6XRT - chains H and L of the 8 polymer chains in the assembly; structure by electron microscopy, 3.90 A resolution.

[Chain H]
Name: VRC01.23 Heavy Chain
From: Macaca mulatta
Sequence (133 residues; each row starts with the number of its first residue; a row labelled like 35A-35B holds insertion residues (35A, then the next letters in order)):
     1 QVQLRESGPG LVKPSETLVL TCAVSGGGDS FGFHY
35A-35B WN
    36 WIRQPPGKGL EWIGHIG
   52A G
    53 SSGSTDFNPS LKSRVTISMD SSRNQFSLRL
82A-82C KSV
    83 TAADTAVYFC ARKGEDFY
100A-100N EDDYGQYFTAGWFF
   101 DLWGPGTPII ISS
Cystine bridges: Cys-22/Cys-92
Modified residues: Tyr-100D (O-sulfo-L-tyrosine; TYS)

[Chain L]
Name: VRC01.23 Light Chain
From: Macaca mulatta
Sequence (105 residues; each row starts with the number of its first residue; note: 2 numbers in that range are skipped by the numbering (no residue carries them; nothing is unmodelled there); a row labelled like 27A-27B holds insertion residues (27A, then the next letters in order)):
     1 QFVLTQPPS
    11 VSGAPGQTVT ISCTGRS
27A-27B SN
    28 FGGHYVQWYQ QLPGTAPRLV IFENDRRPSG VSDRFSGSQS GASASLTITG LQSEDEADYY
    88 CQCYDSS
    96 VLFGRGTRLT
Cystine bridges: Cys-23/Cys-88

[How chain H and chain L interact]
Pairs across the interface (22; chain H residue first):
  Ile-37(H) with Phe-98(L), hydrophobic
  Gln-39(H) with Gln-38(L); Tyr-87(L), hydrogen bond
  Lys-43(H) with Tyr-87(L)
  Gly-44(H) with Tyr-87(L); Arg-100(L)
  Leu-45(H) with Phe-98(L)
  Glu-46(H) with Phe-98(L)
  Trp-47(H) with Ser-94(L); Val-96(L); Phe-98(L)
  Pro-61(H) with Ser-94(L)
  Asp-98(H) with Arg-53(L), salt bridge
  Ala-100J(H) with Tyr-32(L), hydrophobic
  Gly-100K(H) with Gln-34(L)
  Trp-100L(H) with Gln-34(L), hydrogen bond (backbone-side chain); Gln-89(L); Tyr-91(L)
  Phe-100M(H) with Gln-34(L), hydrogen bond (backbone-side chain)
  Phe-100N(H) with Tyr-36(L), hydrogen bond (backbone-side chain); Leu-46(L)
  Trp-103(H) with Pro-44(L)
Also at the interface, not in a pair above, chain H (19 interface residues in all): Asn-60, Phe-91, Tyr-100G, Gly-104
Also at the interface, not in a pair above, chain L (18 interface residues in all): Thr-42, Ala-43, Ser-93, Gly-99

[In short]
Chain H and chain L form an interface of 19 and 18 residues respectively; the contacts include 4 hydrogen
bonds and 1 salt bridge. Among the polar pairs are Asp-98(H)/Arg-53(L), Gln-39(H)/Tyr-87(L) and
Phe-100M(H)/Gln-34(L).
Here chain H is VRC01.23 Heavy Chain and chain L is VRC01.23 Light Chain, both from Macaca mulatta. Entry 6XRT
(Cryo-EM structure of SHIV-elicited RHA1.V2.01 in complex with HIV-1 Env BG505 DS-SOSIP.664) was determined by
electron microscopy, deposited together with 6XCJ.
